PDB entry 6VOY | electron microscopy, 3.70 A resolution | chains C and I of the 12 polymer chains in the assembly

== Chain C ==
Molecule: DNA-binding protein 7d
Organism: Saccharolobus solfataricus (strain ATCC 35092 / DSM 1617 / JCM 11322 / P2)
Reference sequence: chimeric construct of P39476, A0A1Y1CAW1: residues -74 to -11 from P39476 (DN7D_SACS2) positions 1-64 (UniProt number = residue number + 75); residues 1-295 from A0A1Y1CAW1 positions 569-863 (UniProt number = residue number + 568)
Amino-acid sequence (390 residues; row label = number of the first residue in the row; numbers below 1 keep their minus sign (Met-94 is residue -94)):
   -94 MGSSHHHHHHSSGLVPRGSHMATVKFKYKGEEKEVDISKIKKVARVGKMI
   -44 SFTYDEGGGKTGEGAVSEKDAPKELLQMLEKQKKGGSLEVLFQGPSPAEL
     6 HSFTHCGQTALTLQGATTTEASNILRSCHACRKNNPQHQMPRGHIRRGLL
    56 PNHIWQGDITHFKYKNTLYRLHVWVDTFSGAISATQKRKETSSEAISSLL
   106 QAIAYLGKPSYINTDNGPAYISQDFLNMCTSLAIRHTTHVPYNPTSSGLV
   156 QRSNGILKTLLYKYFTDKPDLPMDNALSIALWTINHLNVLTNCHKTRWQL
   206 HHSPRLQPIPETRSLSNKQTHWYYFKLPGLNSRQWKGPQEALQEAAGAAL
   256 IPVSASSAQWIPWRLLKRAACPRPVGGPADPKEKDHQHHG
Disordered / not traced: -94 to -1, 276-295
Construct notes: expression tag (-94 to -75); engineered mutation Ala-51 (Trp24 in P39476); conflict Glu-32 (Arg43 in P39476), Gln156 (Glu724 in A0A1Y1CAW1); linker (-10 to 0)
Metal / ion sites: Zn2+: His6, His10, Cys33, Cys36; Mg2+: Asp63 (shared with DG24(I) of chain I)

== Chain I ==
Molecule: 49-nt DNA strand
Sequence (49 nucleotides; each row starts with the number of its first residue):
     1 CCAGGAGAGAAATTTAGTACACAGATATCCACCCTAGTCAAGTGTGTCC
Disordered / not traced: 48-49
Metal / ion sites: Mg2+: DG24 (shared with Asp63(C) of chain C)

== Interface between chain C and chain I ==
Residue-residue contacts (9):
  Thr65(C) - DA23(I)  phosphate contact
  Tyr69(C) - DT26(I)  phosphate contact
  Pro149(C) - DA23(I)  base contact
  Thr150(C) - DA23(I)  base contact
  Gln156(C) - DC22(I)  sugar contact
  Gln156(C) - DA23(I)  sugar contact
  Arg157(C) - DA21(I)  hydrogen bond to the base
  Arg157(C) - DC22(I)  base contact
  Lys163(C) - DA23(I)  salt bridge to the phosphate
Other interface residues (no listed pair), chain C (9 interface residues in all): Asp63, Gly160
Other interface residues (no listed pair), chain I (6 interface residues in all): DC20, DG24

== In short ==
9 residues of chain C and 6 residues of chain I are in contact; the contacts include 1 hydrogen bond and 1
salt bridge. Polar pairs include Arg157(C)-DA21(I) and Lys163(C)-DA23(I). The Zn2+ site is built by His6(C),
His10(C), Cys33(C) and Cys36(C).
Here chain C is DNA-binding protein 7d (Saccharolobus solfataricus (strain ATCC 35092 / DSM 1617 / JCM 11322 /
P2)) and chain I is a 49-nt DNA strand. Entry 6VOY (Cryo-EM structure of HTLV-1 instasome) was determined by
electron microscopy.
